4AOK - chains A and B of the 4 polymer chains in the assembly; structure by X-ray diffraction, 1.50 A resolution.

Chain A:
Molecule: Aspartate 1-decarboxylase beta chain
From: Escherichia coli
Notes: EC 4.1.1.11
Reference sequence: P0A790 (PAND_ECOKI); residues 1-24 here = UniProt positions 1-24
Sequence (41 residues; row label = number of the first residue in the row; numbers below 1 keep their minus sign (Met-16 is residue -16)):
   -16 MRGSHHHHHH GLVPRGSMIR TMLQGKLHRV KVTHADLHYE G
Disordered / not traced: -16 to -3
Construct notes: expression tag (-16 to 0)

Chain B:
Molecule: Aspartate 1-decarboxylase alpha chain
From: Escherichia coli
Notes: EC 4.1.1.11
Reference sequence: P0A790 (PAND_ECOKI); residue numbers follow UniProt; this construct covers 25-126
Sequence (102 residues; each row starts with the number of its first residue):
    25 XCAIDQDFLD AAGILENEAI DIWNVTNGKR FSTYAIAAER GSRIISVNGA AAHCASVGDI
    85 VIIASFVTMP DEEARTWRPN VAYFEGDNEM KRTAKAIPVQ VA
Disordered / not traced: 124-126
Modified residues: 3A5 ((2Z,4S)-3-aza-5-carboxyl-2-methyl-4(methylcarboxy)pent-2-enoyl) at position 25
UniProt features mapped onto this chain:
  - active site: Tyr58 (Proton donor)
  - binding site (substrate): Thr57, Gly73 to Ala75

How chain A and chain B interact:
Pairs across the interface - 96 pairs, chain A then chain B:
  Met1(A) - Pro94(B)
  Met1(A) - Asp95(B)  hydrogen bond (backbone-backbone)
  Ile2(A) - Thr92(B)
  Ile2(A) - Met93(B)
  Ile2(A) - Pro94(B)  hydrophobic
  Arg3(A) - Val91(B)
  Arg3(A) - Thr92(B)
  Arg3(A) - Met93(B)  hydrogen bond (backbone-backbone)
  Arg3(A) - Asp95(B)  salt bridge
  Arg3(A) - Ala98(B)
  Thr4(A) - Phe90(B)
  Thr4(A) - Val91(B)
  Thr4(A) - Thr92(B)
  Met5(A) - Phe90(B)
  Met5(A) - Val91(B)  hydrogen bond (backbone-backbone)
  Met5(A) - Ala98(B)
  Leu6(A) - Ala88(B)  hydrophobic
  Leu6(A) - Ser89(B)
  Leu6(A) - Phe90(B)
  Leu6(A) - Trp101(B)  hydrogen bond (backbone-side chain)
  Leu6(A) - Pro103(B)
  Gln7(A) - Ala36(B)  hydrogen bond (side chain-backbone)
  Gln7(A) - Gly37(B)  hydrogen bond (side chain-backbone)
  Gln7(A) - Ile38(B)
  Gln7(A) - Ser89(B)  hydrogen bond (backbone-backbone)
  Gln7(A) - Phe90(B)
  Gln7(A) - Val91(B)
  Gln7(A) - Trp101(B)
  Gln7(A) - Pro103(B)
  Gln7(A) - Asn104(B)  hydrogen bond (backbone-backbone)
  Gly8(A) - Ala36(B)
  Gly8(A) - Ala88(B)
  Gly8(A) - Ser89(B)  hydrogen bond (backbone-backbone)
  Gly8(A) - Asn104(B)
  Lys9(A) - Ala36(B)
  Lys9(A) - Ile86(B)
  Lys9(A) - Ile87(B)
  Lys9(A) - Asn104(B)  hydrogen bond (backbone-backbone)
  Lys9(A) - Val105(B)
  Lys9(A) - Ala106(B)  hydrogen bond (backbone-backbone)
  Leu10(A) - Ile28(B)  hydrophobic
  Leu10(A) - Phe32(B)
  Leu10(A) - Ala36(B)  hydrophobic
  Leu10(A) - Val85(B)
  Leu10(A) - Ile86(B)
  Leu10(A) - Ile87(B)  hydrogen bond (backbone-backbone)
  Leu10(A) - Ala106(B)
  Leu10(A) - Phe108(B)  hydrophobic
  His11(A) - Ile86(B)
  His11(A) - Ala106(B)  hydrogen bond (backbone-backbone)
  His11(A) - Tyr107(B)
  His11(A) - Phe108(B)  hydrogen bond (backbone-backbone)
  Arg12(A) - Val49(B)
  Arg12(A) - Ile84(B)
  Arg12(A) - Val85(B)  hydrogen bond (backbone-backbone)
  Arg12(A) - Ile86(B)
  Arg12(A) - Phe108(B)
  Val13(A) - Ile69(B)  hydrophobic
  Val13(A) - Asp83(B)
  Val13(A) - Ile84(B)
  Val13(A) - Val85(B)  hydrogen bond (backbone-backbone)
  Val13(A) - Ile87(B)  hydrophobic
  Val13(A) - Phe108(B)  hydrophobic
  Val13(A) - Asn112(B)
  Lys14(A) - Ile69(B)
  Lys14(A) - Gly82(B)
  Lys14(A) - Asp83(B)
  Lys14(A) - Ile84(B)
  Lys14(A) - Asn112(B)  hydrogen bond (backbone-side chain)
  Val15(A) - Ile69(B)
  Val15(A) - Val71(B)  hydrophobic
  Val15(A) - Ser80(B)
  Val15(A) - Val81(B)
  Val15(A) - Gly82(B)  hydrogen bond (backbone-backbone)
  Val15(A) - Asp83(B)  hydrogen bond (backbone-backbone)
  Val15(A) - Val85(B)  hydrophobic
  Thr16(A) - Arg67(B)
  Thr16(A) - Ile68(B)
  Thr16(A) - Ile69(B)  hydrogen bond (backbone-backbone)
  Thr16(A) - Val81(B)
  Thr16(A) - Asn112(B)
  His17(A) - Ile69(B)  hydrogen bond (backbone-backbone)
  His17(A) - Ser70(B)  hydrogen bond
  His17(A) - Val71(B)  hydrogen bond (backbone-backbone)
  His17(A) - Val81(B)
  Ala18(A) - Val71(B)
  Ala18(A) - Val81(B)
  Asp19(A) - Val71(B)  hydrogen bond (backbone-backbone)
  Asp19(A) - Asn72(B)
  Asp19(A) - Gly73(B)  hydrogen bond (backbone-backbone)
  Leu20(A) - Gly73(B)
  Leu20(A) - Ala76(B)
  Leu20(A) - His77(B)
  Tyr22(A) - 3A5_25(B)
  Tyr22(A) - Asn72(B)
  Gly24(A) - 3A5_25(B)
Also at the interface, not in a pair above, chain A (23 interface residues in all): Ser0
Also at the interface, not in a pair above, chain B (46 interface residues in all): Tyr58, Ile60, Ala74, Ala79, Gly110

Overview:
The interface between chain A and chain B involves 23 residues on one side and 46 on the other, with 25
hydrogen bonds and 1 salt bridge. Among the polar pairs are Arg3(A)-Asp95(B), Leu6(A)-Trp101(B) and
Gln7(A)-Ala36(B).
Here chain A is Aspartate 1-decarboxylase beta chain and chain B is Aspartate 1-decarboxylase alpha chain,
both from Escherichia coli. Entry 4AOK (Conformational dynamics of aspartate alpha-decarboxylase active site
revealed by protein-ligand complexes: 1-methyl-L-aspartate complex) was determined by X-ray diffraction.
